PDB entry 9C29 | electron microscopy, 8.00 A resolution (low resolution: residue-level contacts below are approximate; hydrogen-bond / salt-bridge calls are withheld) | chains D and H of the 20 polymer chains in the assembly

Chain D (and H):
Molecule: Integrase
From: HIV-1 06TG.HT008
Notes: EC 2.7.7.-, 3.1.-.-; chain H of this document is another copy of the same molecule, construct and numbering; everything in this record applies to it too
Reference sequence: P12497 (POL_HV1N5); residues 1-288 here correspond to UniProt positions 1148-1435 (UniProt number = residue number + 1147)
Chain sequence (288 residues; numbered 1 to 288; the number before each row is that of its first residue):
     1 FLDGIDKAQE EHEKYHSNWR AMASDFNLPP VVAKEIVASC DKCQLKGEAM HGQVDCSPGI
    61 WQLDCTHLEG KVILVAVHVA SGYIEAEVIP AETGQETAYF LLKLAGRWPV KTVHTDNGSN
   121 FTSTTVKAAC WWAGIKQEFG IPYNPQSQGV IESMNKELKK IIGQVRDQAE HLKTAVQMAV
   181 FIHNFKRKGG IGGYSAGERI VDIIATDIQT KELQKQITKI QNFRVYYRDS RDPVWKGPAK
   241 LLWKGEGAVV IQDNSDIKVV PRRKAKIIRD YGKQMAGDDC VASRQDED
Unresolved in the structure: 46-55, 213-222, 271-288 (chain H: 45-55, 215-221, 271-288)
Swiss-Prot annotation at these positions:
  - zinc finger: Asp3 to Gln44 (Integrase-type)
  - DNA-binding region: Phe223 to Asp270 (Integrase-type)
  - binding site (Zn(2+)): His12, His16, Cys40, Cys43
  - binding site (Mg(2+)): Asp64, Asp116, Glu152
What the authors report for this chain:
  - catalytic residues: Asp64, Asp116, Glu152 (citing earlier work)
  - mutagenesis - E35K, K240E: decreased catalytic activity
  - mutagenesis - E35K, K215E, K219E, K240E, K244E, R262E: decreased binding to RNA
  - mutagenesis - H12N, K240E (4-fold): decreased stability
  - mutagenesis - E11K/K186E: unchanged binding to RNA

How chain D and chain H interact:
Residue-residue contacts (10):
  Ser230(D) - Phe139(H)
  Ser230(D) - Gly140(H)
  Arg231(D) - Asn117(H)
  Arg231(D) - Phe139(H)
  Asp232(D) - Asn117(H)
  Asp232(D) - Phe139(H)
  Asp232(D) - Gly140(H)
  Pro233(D) - Asn117(H)
  Pro233(D) - Gly140(H)
  Pro233(D) - Ile141(H)
Also at the interface, not in a pair above, chain H (5 interface residues in all): Gly118

Summary:
Chain D and chain H form an interface of 4 and 5 residues respectively. The paper reports catalytic residues
Asp64(D), Asp116(D) and Glu152(D); E35K, K215E and K219E of chain D, among others, reduce binding to RNA; 8
substitutions were tested in all.
Chain D and chain H are both Integrase (HIV-1 06TG.HT008); the structure, Hexadecamer of NL4-3 WT HIV-1
intasome, was determined by electron microscopy (same publication as 9BW9).
